PDB entry 1JD2 | X-ray diffraction, 3.00 A resolution | chains N and T of the 30 polymer chains in the assembly

== Chain N ==
Protein: Proteasome component PRE3
From: Saccharomyces cerevisiae
Notes: EC 3.4.99.46
Reference sequence: P38624 (PSB6_YEAST); the construct lacks a stretch of the UniProt sequence and is renumbered around it, so the offset changes along the chain: 1-70 = UniProt 20-89; 72-92 = UniProt 90-110; 94-105 = UniProt 111-122; 106-181 = UniProt 125-200; 1 more segments
Sequence (196 residues; row label = number of the first residue in the row; note: 3 numbers in that range are skipped by the numbering (no residue carries them; nothing is unmodelled there); a row labelled like 105A-105B holds insertion residues (105A, then the next letters in order)):
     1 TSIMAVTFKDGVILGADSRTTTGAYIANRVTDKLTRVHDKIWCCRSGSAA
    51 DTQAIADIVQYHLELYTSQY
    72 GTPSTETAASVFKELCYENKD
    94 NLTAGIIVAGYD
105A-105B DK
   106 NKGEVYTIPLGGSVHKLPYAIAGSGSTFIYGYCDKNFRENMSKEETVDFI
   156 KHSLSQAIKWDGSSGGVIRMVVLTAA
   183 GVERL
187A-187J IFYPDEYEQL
Bound ions: Mg2+: Ile163, Ser169
Curated features (UniProtKB/Swiss-Prot):
  - active site: Thr1 (Nucleophile)

== Chain T ==
Protein: Proteasome component PRE4
From: Saccharomyces cerevisiae
Notes: EC 3.4.99.46
Reference sequence: P30657 (PSB4_YEAST); the construct lacks a stretch of the UniProt sequence and is renumbered around it, so the offset changes along the chain: -8 to -1 = UniProt 34-41; 1-70 = UniProt 42-111; 74-92 = UniProt 120-138; 93-105 = UniProt 141-153; 3 more segments
Sequence (233 residues; each row starts with the number of its first residue; note: 6 numbers in that range are skipped by the numbering (no residue carries them; nothing is unmodelled there); a row labelled like 71B-71D holds insertion residues (71B, then the next letters in order); numbers below 1 keep their minus sign (Thr-8 is residue -8)):
    -8 TQQPIVTG
     1 TSVISMKYDNGVIIAADNLGSYGSLLRFNGVERLIPVGDNTVVGISGDIS
    51 DMQHIERLLKDLVTENAYDN
   69A P
   69C L
   70A A
   71A D
    72 A
71B-71D EEA
    74 LEPSYIFEYLATVMYQRRS
92A-92B KM
    93 NPLWNAIIVAGVQ
105A-105B SN
   106 GDQFLRYVNLLGVTYSSPTLATGFGAHMANPLLRKV
141A-141G VDRESDI
   144 PKTTVQVAEEAIVNAMRVLYYRDARSSRNFSLAIIDKN
  181A T
   183 GLTFKKNLQVENMKWDFAKDIKGYGTQKI

== How chain N and chain T interact ==
Pairs across the interface - 56 pairs, chain N then chain T:
  Arg19(N) with Ala167(T)
  Ala24(N) with Phe129(T); Asp166(T); Ala167(T), hydrogen bond (backbone-backbone); Arg168(T)
  Tyr25(N) with Phe129(T), hydrophobic; Arg165(T)
  Ile26(N) with Tyr164(T); Arg165(T), hydrogen bond (backbone-backbone); Asp166(T); Ala167(T)
  Ala27(N) with Arg165(T), hydrogen bond (backbone-side chain)
  Arg29(N) with Tyr164(T); Lys196(T), hydrogen bond (side chain-backbone); Trp197(T); Phe199(T)
  Val30(N) with Phe199(T), hydrophobic; Ala200(T), hydrophobic; Ile203(T), hydrophobic
  Asp32(N) with Ile203(T); Lys204(T); Gly205(T), hydrogen bond (side chain-backbone)
  Thr35(N) with Tyr206(T); Gln209(T)
  Arg36(N) with Gln209(T), hydrogen bond (backbone-side chain)
  Trp42(N) with Gln209(T); Ile211(T)
  Arg45(N) with Tyr206(T)
  Gln53(N) with Tyr206(T), hydrogen bond (backbone-side chain)
  Ala56(N) with Tyr206(T)
  Asp57(N) with Tyr206(T), hydrogen bond
  Lys164(N) with Leu26(T)
  Trp165(N) with Ser24(T); Leu25(T); Leu26(T), hydrogen bond (backbone-backbone); Arg27(T)
  Asp166(N) with Ser24(T)
  Gly167(N) with Ser24(T), hydrogen bond (backbone-backbone); Leu26(T); Ala167(T)
  Gly171(N) with Trp197(T)
  Val172(N) with Trp197(T), hydrophobic
  Arg174(N) with Ala200(T), hydrogen bond (side chain-backbone); Ile203(T)
  Arg186(N) with Lys204(T); Gly205(T); Gln209(T); Ile211(T), hydrogen bond (side chain-backbone)
  Ile187A(N) with Ala200(T); Lys201(T)
  Tyr187C(N) with Trp197(T); Asp198(T), hydrogen bond (side chain-backbone)
  Pro187D(N) with Trp197(T)
  Asp187E(N) with Arg171(T), salt bridge
  Glu187H(N) with Tyr163(T), hydrogen bond; Arg171(T), salt bridge
Interface residues without a listed pair, chain N (35 interface residues in all): Thr21, Gly23, Asn28, Leu34, Phe133, Ser168, Gln187I
Interface residues without a listed pair, chain T (28 interface residues in all): Asn29, Met133, Gln191, Met195

== Overview ==
Chain N and chain T form an interface of 35 and 28 residues respectively; the contacts include 14 hydrogen
bonds and 2 salt bridges. Among the polar pairs are Asp187E(N)-Arg171(T), Glu187H(N)-Arg171(T) and
Ala27(N)-Arg165(T). Curated annotation (UniProt) lists active-site residue Thr1(N) on chain N.
Chain N is Proteasome component PRE3 and chain T is Proteasome component PRE4, both from Saccharomyces
cerevisiae; the structure, Crystal Structure of the yeast 20S Proteasome:TMC-95A complex: A non-covalent
Proteasome Inhibitor, was determined by X-ray diffraction.
